Entry 8WLN (electron microscopy, 4.30 A resolution (low resolution: residue-level contacts below are approximate; hydrogen-bond / salt-bridge calls are withheld)); this record covers chains WC and WD of the 103 polymer chains in the assembly.

[Chain WC (and WD)]
Molecule: Flagellar M-ring protein
Source organism: Salmonella enterica subsp. enterica serovar Typhimurium str. LT2
Notes: chain WD of this document is another copy of the same molecule, construct and numbering; everything in this record applies to it too
UniProt: P15928 (FLIF_SALTY); numbering as in UniProt (aligned over 1-560)
Amino-acid sequence (560 residues; numbered 1 to 560; the number before each row is that of its first residue):
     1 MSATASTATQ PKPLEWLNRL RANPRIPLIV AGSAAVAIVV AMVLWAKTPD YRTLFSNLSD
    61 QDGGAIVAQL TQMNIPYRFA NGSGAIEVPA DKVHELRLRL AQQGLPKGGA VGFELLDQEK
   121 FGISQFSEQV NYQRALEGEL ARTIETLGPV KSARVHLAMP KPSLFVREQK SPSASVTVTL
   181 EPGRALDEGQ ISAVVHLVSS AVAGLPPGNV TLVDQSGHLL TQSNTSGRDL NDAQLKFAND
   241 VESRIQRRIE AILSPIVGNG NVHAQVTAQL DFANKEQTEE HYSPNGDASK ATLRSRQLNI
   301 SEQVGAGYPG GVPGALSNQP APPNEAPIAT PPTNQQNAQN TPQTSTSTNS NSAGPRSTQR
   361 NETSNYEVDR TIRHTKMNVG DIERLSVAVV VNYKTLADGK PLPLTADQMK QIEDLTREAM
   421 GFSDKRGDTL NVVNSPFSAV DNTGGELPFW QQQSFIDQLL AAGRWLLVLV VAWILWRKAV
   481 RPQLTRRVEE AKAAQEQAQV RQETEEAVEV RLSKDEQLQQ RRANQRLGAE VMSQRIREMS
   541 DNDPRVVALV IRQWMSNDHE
Unresolved in the structure: 1-113, 222-560 (chain WD: 1-110, 221-560)

[Interface between chain WC and chain WD]
Residue-residue contacts - 33 pairs, chain WC then chain WD:
  Leu116(WC) - Arg134(WD)
  Asp117(WC) - Lys120(WD)
  Glu128(WC) - Phe126(WD)
  Gln129(WC) - Phe126(WD)
  Tyr132(WC) - Phe126(WD)
  Glu139(WC) - Arg154(WD)
  Glu139(WC) - His156(WD)
  Leu140(WC) - His156(WD)
  Thr143(WC) - Arg154(WD)
  Thr143(WC) - His156(WD)
  Thr143(WC) - Thr177(WD)
  Leu147(WC) - Thr177(WD)
  Leu147(WC) - Asp214(WD)
  Leu147(WC) - Gln215(WD)
  Gly148(WC) - Gln215(WD)
  Asp187(WC) - Ser216(WD)
  Asp187(WC) - His218(WD)
  Gly189(WC) - Gly217(WD)
  Gln190(WC) - Ser216(WD)
  Gln190(WC) - Gly217(WD)
  Ala193(WC) - Val213(WD)
  Ala193(WC) - Gly217(WD)
  His196(WC) - Thr211(WD)
  His196(WC) - Leu219(WD)
  Leu197(WC) - His156(WD)
  Leu197(WC) - Ser175(WD)
  Leu197(WC) - Thr177(WD)
  Ser200(WC) - Ala158(WD)
  Ser200(WC) - Ser173(WD)
  Ser200(WC) - Ala174(WD)
  Ser200(WC) - Ser175(WD)
  Ala201(WC) - Ala158(WD)
  Val202(WC) - Ala158(WD)
Interface residues without a listed pair, chain WC (21 interface residues in all): Pro149, Ala203
Interface residues without a listed pair, chain WD (22 interface residues in all): Val130, Asn131, Met159, Pro160

[In short]
21 residues of chain WC face 22 of chain WD across their interface.
Both chains are Flagellar M-ring protein (Salmonella enterica subsp. enterica serovar Typhimurium str. LT2).
Entry 8WLN (Cryo-EM structure of the MS ring with export apparatus and proximal rod within the motor-hook
complex ...) was determined by electron microscopy together with 8WHT, 8WIW, 8WK3, 8WK4, 8WKI, 8WKK and 11
further entries from the same study.
